Entry 2C2N (X-ray diffraction, 1.55 A resolution); this record covers chain A.

== Chain A ==
Name: Malonyl CoA-acyl carrier protein transacylase
From: Homo sapiens
UniProtKB: Q8IVS2 (FABD_HUMAN); residues 24-339 here correspond to UniProt positions 60-375 (UniProt number = residue number + 36)
Amino-acid sequence (339 residues; row label = number of the first residue in the row):
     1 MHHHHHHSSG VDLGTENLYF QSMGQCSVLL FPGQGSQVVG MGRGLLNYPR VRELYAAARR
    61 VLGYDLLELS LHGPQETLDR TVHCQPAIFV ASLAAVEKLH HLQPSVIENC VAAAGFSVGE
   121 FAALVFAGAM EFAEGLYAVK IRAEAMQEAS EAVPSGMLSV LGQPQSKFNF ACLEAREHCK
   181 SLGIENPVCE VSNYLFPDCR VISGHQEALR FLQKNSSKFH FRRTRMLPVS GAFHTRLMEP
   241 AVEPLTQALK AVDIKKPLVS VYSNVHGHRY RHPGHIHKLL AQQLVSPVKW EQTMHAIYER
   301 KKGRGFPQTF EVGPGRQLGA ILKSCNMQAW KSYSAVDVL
Disordered / not traced: 1-22
Sequence notes: expression tag (1-23); conflict Gly267 (Ala303 in Q8IVS2)
Residues lining bound ligands:
  - 3,6,9,12,15-pentaoxaheptadecan-1-ol (AE4): Pro32, Gly33, Gln34, Ser36, Phe116, Ser159, Val160, Leu161, Asn193, Leu195, Phe196, Cys199, Val201, Arg223, Thr224, Arg225, Leu227, Gln317, Leu318, Ile321
  - 1,2-dimethoxyethane (DXE): Tyr194, Arg200, Glu291, Gln292, His295
UniProt features mapped onto this chain:
  - active site: Ser117, His234
  - modified residue: Lys278 (N6-succinyllysine)
What the authors report for this chain:
  - catalytic residues: Gln34, Ser117, Val118, Arg142, His234
  - mutagenesis - R142A, R142G, R142Q: increased catalytic activity on acetyl-CoA
  - binding site for 3,6,9,12,15-pentaoxaheptadecan-1-ol: Gln34 (from molecular simulation)
  - specificity-determining residues: Gln34, Gln85 (proposed by the authors, not directly observed)
  - mutagenesis - R142A, R142G, R142Q: decreased catalytic activity on malonyl-CoA

== In short ==
Ligands of chain A: 3,6,9,12,15-pentaoxaheptadecan-1-ol and 1,2-dimethoxyethane. From UniProt: active-site
residues Ser117 and His234. The paper reports catalytic residues Gln34, Ser117 and Val118 among others; R142A,
R142G and R142Q increase catalytic activity on acetyl-CoA.
Chain A is Malonyl CoA-acyl carrier protein transacylase (Homo sapiens); the structure, Structure of human
mitochondrial malonyltransferase, was determined by X-ray diffraction together with 2JFD from the same study.
